9C3T - chains A and F of the 6 polymer chains in the assembly; structure by X-ray diffraction, 2.37 A resolution.

Chain A:
Name: Methyltransferase
From: Burkholderia cenocepacia
UniProt: A0A8I1DKW0 (A0A8I1DKW0_BURCE); residues 2-284 here correspond to UniProt positions 1-283 (UniProt number = residue number - 1)
Amino-acid sequence (283 residues; numbered 2 to 284; the number before each row is that of its first residue):
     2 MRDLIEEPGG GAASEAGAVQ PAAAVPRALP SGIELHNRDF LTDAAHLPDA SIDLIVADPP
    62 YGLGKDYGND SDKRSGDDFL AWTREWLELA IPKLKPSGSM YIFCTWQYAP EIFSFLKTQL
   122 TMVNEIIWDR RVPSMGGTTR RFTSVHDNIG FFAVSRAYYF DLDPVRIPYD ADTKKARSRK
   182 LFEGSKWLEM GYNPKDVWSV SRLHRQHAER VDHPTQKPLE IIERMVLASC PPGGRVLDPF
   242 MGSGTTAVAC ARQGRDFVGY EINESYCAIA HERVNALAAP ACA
Not modelled in the structure: 2-29, 279-284
Ligand contacts: sinefungin (SFG): Arg39, Asp40, Phe41, Leu42, Asp59, Pro60, Pro61, Tyr68, Asn70, Ser72, His214, Thr216, Gln217, Lys218, Pro240, Phe241, Met242, Gly243, Ser244, Gly245, Thr246, Tyr261, Glu262, Ile263, Asn264, Tyr267

Chain F:
Molecule: DNA2
Sequence (14 nucleotides; each row starts with the number of its first residue):
     1 ATGGCTAGTT TACA

Chain A / chain F interface:
Pairs across the interface (24):
  Arg132(A) with DT11(F), sugar contact; DA12(F), salt bridge to the phosphate
  Val133(A) with DT10(F), base contact; DT11(F), sugar contact
  Pro134(A) with DT10(F), sugar contact; DT11(F), sugar contact
  Met136(A) with DT9(F), base contact; DT10(F), sugar contact
  Gly137(A) with DG8(F), hydrogen bond to the base; DT9(F), hydrogen bond to the base
  Gly138(A) with DG8(F), sugar contact; DT9(F), hydrogen bond to the sugar
  Thr139(A) with DT9(F), sugar contact
  Thr140(A) with DG8(F), phosphate contact
  Thr144(A) with DT9(F), phosphate contact; DT10(F), hydrogen bond to the phosphate
  Ser202(A) with DA12(F), sugar contact
  Arg203(A) with DT11(F), hydrogen bond to the base
  His205(A) with DA12(F), base contact; DC13(F), hydrogen bond to the base
  Gln207(A) with DC13(F), base contact; DA14(F), sugar contact
  His208(A) with DC13(F), sugar contact
  Ala209(A) with DA14(F), hydrogen bond to the phosphate
Also at the interface, not in a pair above, chain F (8 interface residues in all): DA7

In short:
The interface between chain A and chain F involves 15 residues on one side and 8 on the other; the contacts
include 7 hydrogen bonds and 1 salt bridge. Polar contacts include Gly137(A)-DG8(F), Gly137(A)-DT9(F) and
Arg203(A)-DT11(F). Ligands of chain A: sinefungin.
Chain A is Methyltransferase (Burkholderia cenocepacia) and chain F is DNA2; the structure, Crystal structure
of DNA N6-Adenine Methyltransferase M.BceJIV from Burkholderia cenocepacia in complex with duplex DNA
substrate ..., was determined by X-ray diffraction, deposited together with 8URK, 9C3S and 9C3U.
